PDB entry 4YZT | X-ray diffraction, 1.67 A resolution | chain A

== Chain A ==
Protein: Cellulose hydrolase
From: Bacillus licheniformis
Notes: EC 3.2.1.4
Reference sequence: D1L8C7 (D1L8C7_BACLI); residues 1-533 here correspond to UniProt positions 9-541 (UniProt number = residue number + 8)
Chain sequence (536 residues; numbered -2 to 533; the number before each row is that of its first residue; numbers below 1 keep their minus sign (Gly-2 is residue -2)):
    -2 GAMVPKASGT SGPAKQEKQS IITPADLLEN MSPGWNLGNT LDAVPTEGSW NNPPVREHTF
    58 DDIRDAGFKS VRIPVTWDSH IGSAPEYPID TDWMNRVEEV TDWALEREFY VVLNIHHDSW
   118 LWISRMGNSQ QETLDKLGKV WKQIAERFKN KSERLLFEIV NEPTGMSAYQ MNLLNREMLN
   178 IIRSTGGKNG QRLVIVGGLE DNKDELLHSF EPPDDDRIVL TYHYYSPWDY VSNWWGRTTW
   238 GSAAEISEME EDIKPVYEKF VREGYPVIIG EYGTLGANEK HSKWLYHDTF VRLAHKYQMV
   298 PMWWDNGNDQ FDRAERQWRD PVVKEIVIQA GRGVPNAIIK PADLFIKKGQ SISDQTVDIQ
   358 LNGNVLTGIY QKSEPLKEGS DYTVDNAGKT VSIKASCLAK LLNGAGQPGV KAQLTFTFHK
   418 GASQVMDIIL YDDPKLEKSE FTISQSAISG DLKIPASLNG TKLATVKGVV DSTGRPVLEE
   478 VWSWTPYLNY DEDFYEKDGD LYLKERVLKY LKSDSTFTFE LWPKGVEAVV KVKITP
Unresolved in the structure: -2 to 18, 400-402
Construct notes: expression tag (-2 to 0)
Reported in the primary citation:
  - binding site for beta-D-glucopyranose: Asn36, Trp47, His113, His114, Asn158, Trp301, Asn303
  - catalytic residues: Glu159 (proposed by the authors, not directly observed)
  - mutagenesis - W479A, W481A: decreased catalytic activity on beta-glucan
  - mutagenesis - W479A, W481A: decreased catalytic activity on CMC

== In short ==
The paper reports the catalytic residue Glu159; W479A and W481A reduce catalytic activity on beta-glucan.
Chain A is Cellulose hydrolase (Bacillus licheniformis); the structure, Crystal structure of a tri-modular GH5
(subfamily 4) endo-beta-1, 4-glucanase from Bacillus licheniformis complexed with cellotetraose, was
determined by X-ray diffraction together with 4YZP from the same study.
